Entry 3GAR (X-ray diffraction, 1.90 A resolution); this record covers chain A.

# Chain A
Molecule: Glycinamide ribonucleotide transformylase
Organism: Escherichia coli
Notes: EC 2.1.2.2
UniProtKB: P08179 (PUR3_ECOLI); residues 1-212 here = UniProt positions 1-212
Chain sequence (212 residues; numbered 1 to 212; the number before each row is that of its first residue):
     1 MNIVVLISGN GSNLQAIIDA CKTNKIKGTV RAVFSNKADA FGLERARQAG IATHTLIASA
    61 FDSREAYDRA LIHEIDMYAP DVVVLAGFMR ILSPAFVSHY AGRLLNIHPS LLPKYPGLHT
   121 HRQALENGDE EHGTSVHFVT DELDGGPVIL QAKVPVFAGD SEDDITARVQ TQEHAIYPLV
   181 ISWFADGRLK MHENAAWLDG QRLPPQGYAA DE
Disordered / not traced: 210-212
Construct notes: engineered mutation Ala70 (Glu in P08179)
UniProt features mapped onto this chain:
  - active site: His108 (Proton donor)
  - binding site (N(1)-(5-phospho-beta-D-ribosyl)glycinamide): Gly11 to Asn13, Gln170 to Glu173
  - binding site ((6R)-10-formyltetrahydrofolate): Arg64, Met89 to Leu92, Asn106, Thr140 to Asp144
  - site: Asp144 (Raises pKa of active site His)
  - mutagenesis: Asn106 (N106A/D/G/S: Reduces activity about 2000-fold; N106E/H/I/K/L/Y: Loss of activity), His108 (H108A/G/M/N/Q/R: Loss of activity; H108E/S/T: Reduces activity about 1000-fold), His119 (H119A: No effect), His121 (H121Q: Increases Km for 5'-phosphoribosylglycinamide 4-fold), Ser135 (S135A/L: Reduces activity about 1000-fold), His137 (H137F/Q: No effect), Asp144 (D144A/E/S/Y: Reduces activity about 1000-fold; D144C/F/H/K/L/N/P/Q/R/T/V: Loss of activity)

# In short
From UniProt: active-site residue His108, 7 N(1)-(5-phospho-beta-D-ribosyl)glycinamide-binding residues, 11
(6R)-10-formyltetrahydrofolate-binding residues and 7 mutagenesis sites.
Chain A is Glycinamide ribonucleotide transformylase (Escherichia coli); the structure, A ph-dependent
stablization of an active site loop observed from low and high ph crystal structures ..., was determined by
X-ray diffraction, deposited together with 2GAR.
